PDB entry 2D1N | X-ray diffraction, 2.37 A resolution | chain A

== Chain A ==
Protein: Collagenase 3
Source organism: Homo sapiens
Notes: EC 3.4.24.-; fragment: C-Terminal catalytic domain
UniProtKB: P45452 (MMP13_HUMAN); numbering as in UniProt (aligned over 104-269)
Amino-acid sequence (166 residues; numbered 104 to 269; the number before each row is that of its first residue):
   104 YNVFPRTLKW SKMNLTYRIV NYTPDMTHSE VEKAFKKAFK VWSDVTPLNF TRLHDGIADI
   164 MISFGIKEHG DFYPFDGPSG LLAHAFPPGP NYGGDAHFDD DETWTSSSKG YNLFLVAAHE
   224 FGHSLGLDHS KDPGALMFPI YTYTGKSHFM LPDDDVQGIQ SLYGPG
Curated features (UniProtKB/Swiss-Prot):
  - active site: Glu223
  - binding site (Ca(2+)): Asp128, Asp162, Asp179, Gly180, Ser182, Leu184, Asn194, Gly196, Asp198, Asp202, Asp203, Glu205
  - binding site (Zn(2+)): His172, Asp174, His187, His200, His222, His226, His232, Met240
  - glycosylation (N-linked (GlcNAc...) asparagine): Asn117, Asn152
  - natural variant: Trp207 (W207G: In MDST), His232 (H232N: In MANDP1)
  - mutagenesis: Glu223 (E223A: Abolishes enzyme activity)
Ion coordination: Ca2+ site 1: Asp128, Asp203, Glu205; Zn2+ site 1: Glu135 (shared with 1 residue of chain B); Zn2+ site 2: His157 (shared with 1 residue of chain B); Ca2+ site 2: Asp162, Asn194, Gly196, Asp198; Zn2+ site 3: His172, Asp174, His187, His200; Ca2+ site 3: Asp179, Gly180, Ser182, Leu184, Asp202, Glu205; Zn2+ site 4: His222, His226, His232 (together with sm-25453)
Ligand contacts: sm-25453 (FA4): Tyr176, Gly183, Leu184, Leu185, Ala186, Leu218, Val219, His222, Glu223, His226, His232, Pro236, Ala238, Leu239, Phe241, Pro242, Ile243, Tyr244, Thr245, Thr247, Phe252

== Summary ==
Ligands of chain A: sm-25453. Asp162, Asn194, Gly196 and Asp198 form the Ca2+ site 2. Asp128, Asp203 and
Glu205 coordinate Ca2+ site 1. Curated annotation (UniProt) lists active-site residue Glu223, 12 Ca2+-binding
residues, 8 Zn2+-binding residues and one mutagenesis site.
Chain A is Collagenase 3 (Homo sapiens); the structure, Collagenase-3 (MMP-13) complexed to a hydroxamic acid
inhibitor, was determined by X-ray diffraction together with 2D1O from the same study.
